Entry 4AFB (X-ray diffraction, 1.90 A resolution); this record covers chain A.

# Chain A
Molecule: EPA1P
From: Candida glabrata
Notes: fragment: adhesion domain (a domain), residues 31-271
Reference sequence: Q6VBJ0 (Q6VBJ0_CANGB); residue numbers follow UniProt; this construct covers 31-271
Amino-acid sequence (262 residues; row label = number of the first residue in the row):
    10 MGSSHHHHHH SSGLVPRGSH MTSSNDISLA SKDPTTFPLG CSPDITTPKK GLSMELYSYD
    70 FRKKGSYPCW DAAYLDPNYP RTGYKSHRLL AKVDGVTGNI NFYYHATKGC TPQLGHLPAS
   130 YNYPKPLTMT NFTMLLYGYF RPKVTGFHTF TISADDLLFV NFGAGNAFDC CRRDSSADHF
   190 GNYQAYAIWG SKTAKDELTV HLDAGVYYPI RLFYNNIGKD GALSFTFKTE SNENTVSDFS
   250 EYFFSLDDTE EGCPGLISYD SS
Unresolved in the structure: 10-39, 268-271
Disulfide bonds: C50-C179, C78-C119, C180-C262
Sequence notes: expression tag (10-30); engineered mutation I226 (Arg in Q6VBJ0), G227 (Glu in Q6VBJ0), K228 (Tyr in Q6VBJ0)
Bound ions: Ca2+: D164, D165, N225, G227, D229 (together with glycerol)
What the authors report for this chain:
  - mutagenesis - R226I/E227G/Y228K: decreased binding to galactose
  - specificity-determining residues: D229 (proposed by the authors, not directly observed)

# Overview
The Ca2+ site is built by D164, D165, N225, G227 and D229. From the paper: R226I/E227G/Y228K reduce binding to
galactose; the specificity determinant D229.
Chain A is EPA1P (Candida glabrata); the structure, Crystal Structure of subtype-switched Epithelial Adhesin 1
to 3 A domain (Epa1to3A) from Candida glabrata in ..., was determined by X-ray diffraction, deposited together
with 4AFA, 4AFC and 4ASL.
